PDB entry 7CAE | electron microscopy, 3.44 A resolution | chains A and E of the 5 polymer chains in the assembly

Chain A:
Protein: ABC sugar transporter, permease component
Source organism: Mycolicibacterium smegmatis (strain ATCC 700084 / mc(2)155)
Reference sequence: I7G6S2 (I7G6S2_MYCS2); residue numbers follow UniProt; this construct covers 1-305
Chain sequence (305 residues; numbered 1 to 305; the number before each row is that of its first residue):
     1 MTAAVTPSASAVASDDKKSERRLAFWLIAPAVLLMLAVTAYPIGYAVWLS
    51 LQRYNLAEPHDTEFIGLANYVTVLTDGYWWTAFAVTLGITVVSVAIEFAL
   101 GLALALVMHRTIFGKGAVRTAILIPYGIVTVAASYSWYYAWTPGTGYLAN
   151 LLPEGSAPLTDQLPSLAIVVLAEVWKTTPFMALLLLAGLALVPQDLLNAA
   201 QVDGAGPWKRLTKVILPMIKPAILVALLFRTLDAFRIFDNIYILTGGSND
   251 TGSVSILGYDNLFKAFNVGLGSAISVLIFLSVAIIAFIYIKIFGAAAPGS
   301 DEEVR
Disordered / not traced: 1-16, 299-305

Chain E:
Protein: Bacterial extracellular solute-binding protein
Source organism: Mycolicibacterium smegmatis (strain ATCC 700084 / mc(2)155)
Reference sequence: A0R2C3 (A0R2C3_MYCS2); residue numbers follow UniProt; this construct covers 1-465
Chain sequence (465 residues; each row starts with the number of its first residue):
     1 MRARRLCAAAVAAMAAASMVSACGSQTGGIVINYYTPANEEATFKAVANR
    51 CNEQLGGRFQIAQRNLPKGADDQRLQLARRLTGNDKSLDVMALDVVWTAE
   101 FAEAGWAVPLSEDPAGLAEADATENTLPGPLETARWQDELYAAPITTNTQ
   151 LLWYRADLMPAPPTTWDGMLDEANRLYREGGPSWIAVQGKQYEGMVVWFN
   201 TLLQSAGGQVLSDDGQRVTLTDTPEHRAATVKALRIIKSVATAPGADPSI
   251 TQTDENTARLALEQGKAALEVNWPYVLPSLLENAVKGGVSFLPLDGDPAL
   301 QGSINDVGTFSPTDEQFDIAFDASKKVFGFAPYPGVNPDEPARVTLGGLN
   351 LAVASTSQHKAEAFEAIRCLRNVENQRYTSIEGGLPAVRTSLYDDPAFQK
   401 KYPQYEIIRQQLTNAAVRPATPVYQAVSTRMSATLAPISDIDPERTADEL
   451 TEAVQKAIDGKGLIP
Disordered / not traced: 1-22
What the authors report for this chain:
  - post-translational modification sites: Cys23 (proposed by the authors, not directly observed)

Chain A / chain E interface:
Contacting residue pairs (28; chain A residue first):
  Arg53(A) - Asp459(E)
  Asn55(A) - Val423(E)
  Ala57(A) - Glu103(E)
  Ala57(A) - Ala104(E)
  Glu58(A) - Glu103(E)
  Pro59(A) - Ala104(E)
  His60(A) - Glu103(E)
  Thr72(A) - Lys461(E)
  Asp76(A) - Leu463(E)
  Tyr78(A) - Arg430(E)
  Tyr78(A) - Ala433(E)
  Tyr78(A) - Leu463(E)  hydrophobic
  Tyr78(A) - Pro465(E)  hydrophobic
  Leu257(A) - Ile464(E)
  Tyr259(A) - Arg79(E)  hydrogen bond
  Asp260(A) - Pro465(E)
  Asn261(A) - Leu463(E)
  Asn261(A) - Ile464(E)
  Phe263(A) - Leu75(E)
  Lys264(A) - Arg74(E)  hydrogen bond (backbone-side chain)
  Lys264(A) - Gln425(E)
  Ala265(A) - Ile464(E)  hydrophobic
  Phe266(A) - Arg74(E)
  Phe266(A) - Ala78(E)  hydrophobic
  Phe266(A) - Glu100(E)
  Asn267(A) - Gly460(E)  hydrogen bond (side chain-backbone)
  Leu270(A) - Leu463(E)  hydrophobic
  Ile274(A) - Leu463(E)  hydrophobic
Also at the interface, not in a pair above, chain A (25 interface residues in all): Leu56, Val73, Trp79, Gly247, Asp250
Also at the interface, not in a pair above, chain E (21 interface residues in all): Trp106, Pro422, Ile458, Gly462
From the paper, about this interface:
  - interface residues, chain E: Asn65(E), Asp459(E)

In short:
25 residues of chain A and 21 residues of chain E are in contact, with 3 hydrogen bonds. Polar contacts
include Tyr259(A)-Arg79(E), Lys264(A)-Arg74(E) and Asn267(A)-Gly460(E). The paper reports interface residues
Asn65(E) and Asp459(E); a modification site at Cys23(E).
Chain A is ABC sugar transporter, permease component and chain E is Bacterial extracellular solute-binding
protein, both from Mycolicibacterium smegmatis (strain ATCC 700084 / mc(2)155); the structure, Mycobacterium
smegmatis LpqY-SugABC complex in the resting state, was determined by electron microscopy (same publication as
7CAD, 7CAF and 7CAG).
